2XRX - chains B and D of the 6 polymer chains in the assembly; structure by X-ray diffraction, 2.42 A resolution.

== Chain B (and D) ==
Molecule: Biphenyl dioxygenase subunit beta
Organism: Burkholderia xenovorans
Notes: EC 1.14.12.18; chain D of this document is another copy of the same molecule, construct and numbering; everything in this record applies to it too
Reference sequence: P37334 (BPHE_BURXL); numbering as in UniProt (aligned over 1-188)
Sequence (188 residues; each row starts with the number of its first residue):
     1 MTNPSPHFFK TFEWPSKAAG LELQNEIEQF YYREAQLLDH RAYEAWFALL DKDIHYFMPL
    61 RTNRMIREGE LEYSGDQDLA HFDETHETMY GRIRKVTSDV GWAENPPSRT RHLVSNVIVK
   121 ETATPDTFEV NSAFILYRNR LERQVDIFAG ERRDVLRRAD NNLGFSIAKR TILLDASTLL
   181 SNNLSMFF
Unresolved in the structure: 1-7

== Interface between chain B and chain D ==
Residue-residue contacts (67):
  L21(B) with L21(D)
  N25(B) with L21(D); Q24(D)
  Q29(B) with Q24(D); V117(D), hydrogen bond (side chain-backbone)
  Y32(B) with S115(D); N116(D); V117(D); I118(D)
  R33(B) with W14(D); P15(D), hydrogen bond (side chain-backbone); S16(D)
  A35(B) with N116(D)
  Q36(B) with T11(D); F12(D); N131(D), hydrogen bond; E151(D); R153(D)
  L37(B) with T11(D); W14(D), hydrophobic
  H40(B) with K10(D), hydrogen bond (side chain-backbone); T11(D); E151(D), salt bridge; R153(D), hydrogen bond
  R41(B) with R61(D); E72(D), salt bridge
  S98(B) with I66(D)
  D99(B) with I66(D)
  N105(B) with M65(D); I66(D), hydrogen bond (side chain-backbone)
  P106(B) with R64(D); M65(D)
  P107(B) with R64(D)
  R109(B) with R61(D); N63(D), hydrogen bond; D175(D); A176(D); S177(D), hydrogen bond
  T110(B) with D175(D)
  R111(B) with A133(D); G150(D); E151(D), salt bridge; D175(D), salt bridge
  H112(B) with N116(D), hydrogen bond (backbone-side chain)
  L113(B) with L113(D), hydrophobic; S115(D); N116(D); A133(D), hydrophobic; F134(D); I135(D), hydrophobic
  V114(B) with S115(D), hydrogen bond (backbone-side chain); N116(D), hydrogen bond (backbone-side chain)
  I135(B) with I135(D), hydrophobic
  Y137(B) with I147(D); A149(D), hydrophobic; D175(D)
  N139(B) with D175(D); A176(D); S177(D)
  L141(B) with N63(D), hydrogen bond (backbone-side chain); S177(D), hydrogen bond (backbone-side chain)
  E142(B) with S177(D), hydrogen bond (backbone-side chain); T178(D)
  R143(B) with L180(D)
  V145(B) with L180(D), hydrophobic
  N162(B) with W14(D)
  L163(B) with W14(D), hydrophobic
Also at the interface, not in a pair above, chain B (37 interface residues in all): E22, A42, V96, T97, E104, S115, I147
Also at the interface, not in a pair above, chain D (38 interface residues in all): A18, A19, T62, R67, L173

== Summary ==
Chain B and chain D form an interface of 37 and 38 residues respectively, with 14 hydrogen bonds and 4 salt
bridges. Among the polar pairs are H40(B)-E151(D), R41(B)-E72(D) and R111(B)-E151(D).
Both chains are Biphenyl dioxygenase subunit beta (Burkholderia xenovorans). Entry 2XRX (Crystal structure of
biphenyl dioxygenase in complex with biphenyl from burkholderia xenovorans LB400) was determined by X-ray
diffraction (same publication as 2XR8, 2XSH and 2XSO).
